Entry 4PSL (X-ray diffraction, 3.50 A resolution); this record covers chains A and B of the 4 polymer chains in the assembly.

Chain A (and B):
Molecule: ssDNA binding protein
From: Pyrococcus furiosus
Notes: chain B of this document is another copy of the same molecule, construct and numbering; everything in this record applies to it too
UniProtKB: Q8U208 (Q8U208_PYRFU); residues 2-148 here = UniProt positions 2-148
Sequence (149 residues; each row starts with the number of its first residue; numbering starts at 0):
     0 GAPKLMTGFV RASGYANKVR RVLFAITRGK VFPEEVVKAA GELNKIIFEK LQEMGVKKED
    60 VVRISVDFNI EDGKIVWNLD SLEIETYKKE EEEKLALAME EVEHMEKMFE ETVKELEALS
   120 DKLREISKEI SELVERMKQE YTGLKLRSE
Unresolved in the structure: 0-1 (chain B: 0, 148)
Construct notes: expression tag (0-1)
Modified positions: Mse-5, Mse-53, Mse-98, Mse-104, Mse-107, Mse-136 (selenomethionine; parent Met)

How chain A and chain B interact:
Contacting residue pairs - 25 pairs, chain A then chain B:
  Gly-7(A) / Glu-100(B)
  Phe-8(A) / Lys-93(B)
  Phe-8(A) / Leu-96(B)  hydrophobic
  Phe-8(A) / Ala-97(B)  hydrophobic
  Phe-8(A) / Glu-100(B)  hydrogen bond (backbone-side chain)
  Arg-20(A) / Mse-104(B)
  Arg-62(A) / Glu-100(B)  salt bridge
  Glu-91(A) / Lys-93(B)
  Lys-93(A) / Phe-8(B)
  Lys-93(A) / Glu-91(B)
  Lys-93(A) / Leu-94(B)
  Leu-96(A) / Phe-8(B)  hydrophobic
  Leu-96(A) / Arg-62(B)
  Ala-97(A) / Phe-8(B)  hydrophobic
  Mse-98(A) / Mse-98(B)  hydrophobic
  Glu-100(A) / Gly-7(B)
  Glu-100(A) / Phe-8(B)  hydrogen bond (side chain-backbone)
  Glu-100(A) / Arg-62(B)  salt bridge
  Mse-104(A) / Lys-17(B)
  Mse-104(A) / Arg-20(B)
  Glu-105(A) / Mse-104(B)
  Phe-108(A) / Phe-108(B)  hydrophobic
  Leu-115(A) / Leu-115(B)  hydrophobic
  Leu-122(A) / Leu-122(B)  hydrophobic
  Mse-136(A) / Mse-136(B)  hydrophobic
Other interface residues (no listed pair), chain A (19 interface residues in all): Tyr-86, Leu-94, Val-101
Other interface residues (no listed pair), chain B (19 interface residues in all): Val-101, Glu-105

Overview:
The chain A/chain B interface involves 19 residues from each chain; the contacts include 2 hydrogen bonds and
2 salt bridges. Polar pairs include Arg-62(A)/Glu-100(B) and Phe-8(A)/Glu-100(B).
Both chains are ssDNA binding protein (Pyrococcus furiosus). Entry 4PSL (Crystal structure of
pfuThermo-DBP-RP1 (crystal form I)) was determined by X-ray diffraction together with 4PSM, 4PSN and 4PSO from
the same study.
